PDB entry 7C35 | X-ray diffraction, 2.10 A resolution | chain A

== Chain A ==
Name: Cysteine synthase
Source organism: Haemophilus influenzae Rd KW20
Notes: EC 2.5.1.47
Reference sequence: P45040 (CYSK_HAEIN); residue numbers follow UniProt; this construct covers 1-316
Sequence (350 residues; row label = number of the first residue in the row; numbers below 1 keep their minus sign (Met-33 is residue -33)):
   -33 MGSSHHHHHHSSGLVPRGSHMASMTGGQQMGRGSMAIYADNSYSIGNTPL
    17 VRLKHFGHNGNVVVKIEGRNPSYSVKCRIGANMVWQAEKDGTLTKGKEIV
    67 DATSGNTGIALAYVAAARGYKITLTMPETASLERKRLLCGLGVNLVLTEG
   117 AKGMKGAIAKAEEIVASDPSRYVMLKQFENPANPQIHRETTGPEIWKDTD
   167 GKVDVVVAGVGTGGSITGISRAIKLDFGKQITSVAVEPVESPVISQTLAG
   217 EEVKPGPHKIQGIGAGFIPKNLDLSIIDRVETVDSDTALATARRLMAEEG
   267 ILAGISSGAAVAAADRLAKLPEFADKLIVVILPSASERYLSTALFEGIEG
Not modelled in the structure: -33 to 1, 116-118, 312-316
Sequence notes: expression tag (-33 to 0); engineered mutation Ala96 (Met in P45040)
Modified / non-standard residues: Lys42 ((2S)-2-amino-6-[[3-hydroxy-2-methyl-5-(phosphonooxymethyl)pyridin-4-yl]methylideneamino]hexanoic acid; LLP)
Swiss-Prot annotation at these positions:
  - binding site (hydrogen sulfide): Asn7, Arg35, Leu268
  - binding site (pyridoxal 5'-phosphate): Asn72, Gly177 to Ser181, Ser272
  - modified residue: Lys42 (N6-(pyridoxal phosphate)lysine)
Reported in the primary citation:
  - conformationally variable residues (loop rearrangement): Thr69
  - specificity-determining residues: Met120
  - mutagenesis - M92A, M120A (25-107 fold): decreased catalytic activity
  - mutagenesis - M120A: abolished binding to OAS
  - mutagenesis - M120A: decreased binding to inhibitor peptides

== In short ==
From UniProt: 3 hydrogen sulfide-binding residues and 7 pyridoxal 5'-phosphate-binding residues. The paper
reports that M92A and M120A reduce catalytic activity; the specificity determinant Met120.
Chain A is Cysteine synthase (Haemophilus influenzae Rd KW20); the structure, Crystal structure of M96A mutant
of O-acetyl-L-serine sulfhydrylase from Haemophilus influenzae, was determined by X-ray diffraction (same
publication as 7CM8, 5XCN, 5XCP and 5XCW).
